7TR6 - chains N and R of the 15 polymer chains in the assembly; structure by electron microscopy, 3.40 A resolution.

[Chain N]
Protein: Cas7a
From: Pyrococcus furiosus DSM 3638
UniProt: Q8U333 (Q8U333_PYRFU); residues 1-336 here = UniProt positions 1-336
Amino-acid sequence (336 residues; numbered 1 to 336; the number before each row is that of its first residue):
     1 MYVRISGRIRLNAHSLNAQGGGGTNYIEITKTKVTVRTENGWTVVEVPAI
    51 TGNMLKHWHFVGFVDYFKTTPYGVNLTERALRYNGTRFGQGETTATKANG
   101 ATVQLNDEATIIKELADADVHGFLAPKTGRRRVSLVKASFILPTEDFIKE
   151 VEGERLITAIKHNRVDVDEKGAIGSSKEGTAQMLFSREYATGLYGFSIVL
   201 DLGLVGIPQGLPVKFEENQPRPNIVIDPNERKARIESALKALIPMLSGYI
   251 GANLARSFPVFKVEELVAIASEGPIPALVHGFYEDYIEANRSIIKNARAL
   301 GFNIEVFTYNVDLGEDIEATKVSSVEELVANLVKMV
Unresolved in the structure: 165-179

[Chain R]
Molecule: crRNA
From: Escherichia coli
Sequence (45 nucleotides; numbered 1 to 45; the number before each row is that of its first residue):
     1 AUUGAAAGAGUGCUUCCCCAAACCCUUAACUGGUUGUAACAGUUG

[Interface between chain N and chain R]
Contacting residue pairs - 46 pairs, chain N then chain R:
  Asn-17(N) / A39(R)  phosphate contact
  Asn-17(N) / C40(R)  phosphate contact
  Ala-18(N) / A39(R)  hydrogen bond to the sugar
  Ala-18(N) / C40(R)  hydrogen bond to the phosphate
  Gln-19(N) / A39(R)  hydrogen bond to the sugar
  Gly-20(N) / A39(R)  hydrogen bond to the sugar
  Asn-53(N) / U37(R)  hydrogen bond to the sugar
  Asn-53(N) / A38(R)  sugar contact
  Asn-53(N) / A39(R)  phosphate contact
  Met-54(N) / A38(R)  sugar contact
  Met-54(N) / A39(R)  phosphate contact
  Met-54(N) / C40(R)  phosphate contact
  Lys-56(N) / U37(R)  salt bridge to the phosphate
  His-57(N) / A38(R)  salt bridge to the phosphate
  Trp-58(N) / A38(R)  base contact
  Gly-85(N) / U37(R)  sugar contact
  Gly-85(N) / A38(R)  phosphate contact
  Thr-86(N) / A38(R)  phosphate contact
  Arg-87(N) / G36(R)  sugar contact
  Arg-87(N) / U37(R)  salt bridge to the phosphate
  Phe-88(N) / G36(R)  base contact
  His-121(N) / G36(R)  sugar contact
  Phe-123(N) / U35(R)  sugar contact
  Leu-124(N) / U35(R)  base contact
  Leu-124(N) / G36(R)  base contact
  Arg-131(N) / G32(R)  hydrogen bond to the base
  Arg-131(N) / U34(R)  hydrogen bond to the sugar
  Arg-131(N) / U35(R)  sugar contact
  Arg-132(N) / U35(R)  sugar contact
  Val-133(N) / G36(R)  phosphate contact
  Ser-134(N) / G36(R)  hydrogen bond to the phosphate
  Lys-161(N) / G45(R)  hydrogen bond to the base
  Asn-163(N) / U43(R)  sugar contact
  Asn-163(N) / U44(R)  hydrogen bond to the sugar
  Asn-163(N) / G45(R)  hydrogen bond to the phosphate
  Arg-164(N) / U43(R)  hydrogen bond to the base
  Arg-164(N) / U44(R)  phosphate contact
  Phe-185(N) / U43(R)  base contact
  Gly-251(N) / A38(R)  base contact
  Ala-252(N) / C40(R)  phosphate contact
  Ala-252(N) / A41(R)  phosphate contact
  Asn-253(N) / A41(R)  hydrogen bond to the phosphate
  Ala-255(N) / G42(R)  phosphate contact
  Arg-256(N) / A41(R)  sugar contact
  Arg-256(N) / G42(R)  salt bridge to the phosphate
  Arg-256(N) / U43(R)  base contact
Also at the interface, not in a pair above, chain N (33 interface residues in all): Thr-51, Gly-122, Leu-184, Arg-187

[Overview]
The interface between chain N and chain R involves 33 residues on one side and 13 on the other, with 13
hydrogen bonds and 4 salt bridges. Polar pairs include Arg-131(N)/G32(R), Lys-161(N)/G45(R) and
Arg-164(N)/U43(R).
Here chain N is Cas7a (Pyrococcus furiosus DSM 3638) and chain R is crRNA (Escherichia coli). Entry 7TR6
(Cascade complex from type I-A CRISPR-Cas system) was determined by electron microscopy together with 7TR8,
7TR9 and 7TRA from the same study.
